PDB entry 6JKC | X-ray diffraction, 3.50 A resolution | chain A

[Chain A]
Protein: Proton:oligopeptide symporter POT family
From: Shewanella oneidensis (strain MR-1)
UniProtKB: Q8EHE6 (Q8EHE6_SHEON); residues 1-516 here = UniProt positions 1-516
Amino-acid sequence (527 residues; numbered 1 to 527; the number before each row is that of its first residue):
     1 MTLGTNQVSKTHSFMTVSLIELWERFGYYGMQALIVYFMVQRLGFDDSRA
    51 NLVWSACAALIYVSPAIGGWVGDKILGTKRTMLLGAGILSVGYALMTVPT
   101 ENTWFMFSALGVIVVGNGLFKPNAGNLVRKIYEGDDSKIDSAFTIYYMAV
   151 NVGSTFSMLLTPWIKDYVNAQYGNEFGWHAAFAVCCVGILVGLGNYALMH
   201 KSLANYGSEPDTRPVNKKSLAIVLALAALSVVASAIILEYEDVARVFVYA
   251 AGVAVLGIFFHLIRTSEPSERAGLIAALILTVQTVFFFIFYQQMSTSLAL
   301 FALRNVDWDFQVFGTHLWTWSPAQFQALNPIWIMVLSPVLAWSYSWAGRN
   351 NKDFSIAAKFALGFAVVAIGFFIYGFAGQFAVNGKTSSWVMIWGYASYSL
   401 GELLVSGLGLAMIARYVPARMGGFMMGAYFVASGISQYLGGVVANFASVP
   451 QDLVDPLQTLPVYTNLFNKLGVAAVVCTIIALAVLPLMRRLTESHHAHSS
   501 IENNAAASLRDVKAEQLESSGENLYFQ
Not modelled in the structure: 1-7, 134-136, 267-269, 346-355, 414-420, 493-527
Differences from the reference sequence: expression tag (517-527)
Reported in the primary citation:
  - self-association interface (contacts with another copy of this molecule): Asn465, Asn468

[Overview]
From the paper: a self-association interface involving Asn465 and Asn468.
Chain A is Proton:oligopeptide symporter POT family (Shewanella oneidensis (strain MR-1)); the structure,
Crystal structure of tetrameric PepTSo2 in P4212 space group, was determined by X-ray diffraction, deposited
together with 6JI1 and 6JKD.
